Entry 3DPR (X-ray diffraction, 3.50 A resolution); this record covers chains A and B of the 5 polymer chains in the assembly.

[Chain A]
Molecule: Protein VP1
Source organism: Human rhinovirus 2
UniProtKB: P04936 (POLG_HRV2); residues 1-289 here correspond to UniProt positions 568-856 (UniProt number = residue number + 567)
Amino-acid sequence (289 residues; numbered 1 to 289; the number before each row is that of its first residue):
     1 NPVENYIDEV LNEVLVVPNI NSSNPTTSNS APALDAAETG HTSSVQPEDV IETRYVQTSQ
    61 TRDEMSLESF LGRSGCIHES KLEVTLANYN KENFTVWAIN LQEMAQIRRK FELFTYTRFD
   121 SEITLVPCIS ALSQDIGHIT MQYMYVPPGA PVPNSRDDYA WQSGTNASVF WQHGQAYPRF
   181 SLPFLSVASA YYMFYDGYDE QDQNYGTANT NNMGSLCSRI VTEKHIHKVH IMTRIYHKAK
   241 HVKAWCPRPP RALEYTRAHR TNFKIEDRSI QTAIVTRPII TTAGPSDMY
Not modelled in the structure: 1-14, 284-289
Swiss-Prot annotation at these positions:
  - site: Ala283, Gly284 (Cleavage)
From the paper describing this entry:
  - specificity-determining residues: Lys224 (by similarity / conservation)

[Chain B]
Molecule: Protein VP2
Source organism: Human rhinovirus 2
UniProtKB: P04936 (POLG_HRV2); residues 1-261 here correspond to UniProt positions 70-330 (UniProt number = residue number + 69)
Amino-acid sequence (261 residues; each row starts with the number of its first residue):
     1 SPTVEACGYS DRIIQITRGD STITSQDVAN AIVAYGVWPH YLSSKDASAI DKPSQPDTSS
    61 NRFYTLRSVT WSSSSKGWWW KLPDALKDMG IFGENMFYHY LGRSGYTIHV QCNASKFHQG
   121 TLIVALIPEH QIASALHGNV NVGYNYTHPG ETGREVKAET RLNPDLQPTE EYWLNFDGTL
   181 LGNITIFPHQ FINLRSNNSA TIIAPYVNAV PMDSMRSHNN WSLVIIPICP LETSSAINTI
   241 PITISISPMC AEFSGARAKR Q
Not modelled in the structure: 1-11
Swiss-Prot annotation at these positions:
  - site: Gln261 (Cleavage)

[How chain A and chain B interact]
Pairs across the interface (99; chain A residue first):
  Ala37(A) - Phe191(B)
  Glu38(A) - Ala29(B)
  Glu38(A) - Gln190(B)
  Glu38(A) - Phe191(B)  hydrogen bond (backbone-backbone)
  Glu38(A) - Asn193(B)
  Glu38(A) - Ser196(B)  hydrogen bond
  Glu38(A) - Asn197(B)
  Thr39(A) - Ala29(B)
  Thr39(A) - Ile32(B)
  Thr39(A) - His189(B)
  Thr39(A) - Gln190(B)  hydrogen bond (backbone-side chain)
  Gly40(A) - His189(B)
  His41(A) - Ile32(B)
  Thr115(A) - Glu129(B)
  Tyr116(A) - Glu129(B)  hydrogen bond
  Tyr116(A) - Val207(B)
  Tyr116(A) - Asn208(B)
  Tyr116(A) - Ala209(B)
  Ala188(A) - Ala209(B)
  Ala188(A) - Val210(B)  hydrophobic
  Ser189(A) - Ala209(B)  hydrogen bond (backbone-backbone)
  Ala190(A) - Ala209(B)
  Tyr192(A) - Asn208(B)  hydrogen bond
  Tyr192(A) - Ala209(B)
  Phe194(A) - Glu129(B)
  Phe194(A) - Gln131(B)
  Tyr195(A) - Glu129(B)
  Tyr195(A) - Gln131(B)  hydrogen bond (backbone-side chain)
  Tyr195(A) - Asp213(B)  hydrogen bond
  Tyr195(A) - His218(B)
  Asp196(A) - Lys81(B)  salt bridge
  Asp196(A) - Glu129(B)
  Asp196(A) - His130(B)
  Asp196(A) - His218(B)
  Asp196(A) - Asn219(B)  hydrogen bond (backbone-backbone)
  Asp196(A) - Trp221(B)
  Gly197(A) - Ser217(B)
  Gly197(A) - His218(B)
  Tyr198(A) - Val142(B)
  Tyr198(A) - Gly143(B)  hydrogen bond (side chain-backbone)
  Tyr198(A) - Tyr144(B)  hydrogen bond (side chain-backbone)
  Tyr198(A) - Thr147(B)  hydrogen bond
  Tyr198(A) - His148(B)
  Tyr198(A) - Ser217(B)  hydrogen bond (backbone-backbone)
  Asp199(A) - Ser217(B)
  Asp202(A) - Tyr144(B)
  Asp202(A) - Arg216(B)  salt bridge
  Asp202(A) - Arg260(B)  salt bridge
  Asn204(A) - Asn141(B)
  Tyr205(A) - His130(B)  hydrogen bond (side chain-backbone)
  Tyr205(A) - Gln131(B)
  Tyr205(A) - Ile132(B)  hydrogen bond (side chain-backbone)
  Tyr205(A) - Asn141(B)  hydrogen bond (backbone-side chain)
  Tyr205(A) - Val142(B)
  Gly206(A) - Gln131(B)
  Thr207(A) - Gln131(B)
  Cys246(A) - Tyr35(B)
  Cys246(A) - Val207(B)  hydrophobic
  Pro247(A) - Tyr35(B)
  Pro247(A) - Ile186(B)  hydrophobic
  Arg248(A) - Pro128(B)  hydrogen bond (side chain-backbone)
  Arg248(A) - Glu129(B)  hydrogen bond (side chain-backbone)
  Arg248(A) - Ile186(B)
  Arg248(A) - Phe187(B)
  Pro249(A) - Thr179(B)
  Pro249(A) - Asn183(B)
  Pro249(A) - Ile186(B)
  Pro249(A) - Phe187(B)
  Pro250(A) - Gly178(B)
  Pro250(A) - Thr179(B)
  Arg251(A) - Asp177(B)  hydrogen bond (side chain-backbone)
  Arg251(A) - Gly178(B)
  Ala252(A) - Gly178(B)  hydrogen bond (backbone-backbone)
  Ala252(A) - Leu180(B)  hydrophobic
  Leu253(A) - Leu174(B)  hydrophobic
  Arg257(A) - Gly138(B)
  Arg257(A) - Asn139(B)
  His259(A) - Gln131(B)
  Arg260(A) - Gln131(B)
  Arg260(A) - Asn139(B)  hydrogen bond
  Arg260(A) - Val140(B)
  Arg260(A) - Asn141(B)
  Thr261(A) - Gln131(B)  hydrogen bond (side chain-backbone)
  Thr261(A) - Ile132(B)  hydrogen bond (side chain-backbone)
  Thr261(A) - Ala133(B)  hydrogen bond (side chain-backbone)
  Thr261(A) - Asp177(B)
  Asn262(A) - Ala133(B)
  Asn262(A) - Ser134(B)  hydrogen bond
  Asn262(A) - Leu136(B)
  Asn262(A) - Val140(B)  hydrogen bond (side chain-backbone)
  Phe263(A) - Ala133(B)  hydrophobic
  Phe263(A) - Thr169(B)
  Phe263(A) - Leu174(B)  hydrophobic
  Lys264(A) - Ala135(B)
  Lys264(A) - Leu136(B)
  Lys264(A) - His137(B)  hydrogen bond
  Ile265(A) - His137(B)
  Glu266(A) - His137(B)
  Ile274(A) - Leu180(B)  hydrophobic
Other interface residues (no listed pair), chain A (43 interface residues in all): Glu200, Ile270, Thr272
Other interface residues (no listed pair), chain B (53 interface residues in all): Asn30, Trp173, Asn175, Ser222

[In short]
The interface between chain A and chain B involves 43 residues on one side and 53 on the other, with 27
hydrogen bonds and 3 salt bridges. Polar contacts include Asp196(A)-Lys81(B), Asp202(A)-Arg216(B) and
Asp202(A)-Arg260(B). From the paper: the specificity determinant Lys224(A).
Here chain A is Protein VP1 and chain B is Protein VP2, both from Human rhinovirus 2. Entry 3DPR (Human
rhinovirus 2 bound to a concatamer of the VLDL receptor module V3) was determined by X-ray diffraction.
